PDB entry 8UAF | electron microscopy, 3.18 A resolution | chains M and N of the 18 polymer chains in the assembly

# Chain M (and N)
Name: Nucleoside triphosphate hydrolase
From: Escherichia coli
Notes: chain N of this document is another copy of the same molecule, construct and numbering; everything in this record applies to it too
UniProt: A0A822U1Y5 (A0A822U1Y5_ECOLX); residues 1-610 here = UniProt positions 1-610
Chain sequence (610 residues; row label = number of the first residue in the row):
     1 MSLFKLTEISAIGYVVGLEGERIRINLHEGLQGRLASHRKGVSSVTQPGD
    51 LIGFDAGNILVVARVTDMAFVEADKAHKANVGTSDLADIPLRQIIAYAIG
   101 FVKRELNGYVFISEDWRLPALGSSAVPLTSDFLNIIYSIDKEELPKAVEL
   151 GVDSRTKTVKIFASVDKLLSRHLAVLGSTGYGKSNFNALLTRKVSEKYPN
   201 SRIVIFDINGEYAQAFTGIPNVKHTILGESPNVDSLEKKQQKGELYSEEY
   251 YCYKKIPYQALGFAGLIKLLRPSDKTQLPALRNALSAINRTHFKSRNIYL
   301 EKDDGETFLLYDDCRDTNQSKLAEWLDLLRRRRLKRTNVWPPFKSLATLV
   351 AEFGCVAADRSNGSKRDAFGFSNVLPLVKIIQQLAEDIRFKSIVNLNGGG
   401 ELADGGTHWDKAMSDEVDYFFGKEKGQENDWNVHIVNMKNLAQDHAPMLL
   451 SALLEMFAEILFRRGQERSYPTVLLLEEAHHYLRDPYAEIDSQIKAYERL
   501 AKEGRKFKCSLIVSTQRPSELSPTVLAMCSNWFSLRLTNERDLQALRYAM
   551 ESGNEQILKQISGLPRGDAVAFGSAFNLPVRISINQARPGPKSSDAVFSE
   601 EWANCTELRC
Not modelled in the structure: 1-2, 72-88, 485-497, 606-610 (chain N: 1-2, 72-88, 485-494, 604-610)
Bound ions: Mg2+: Ser184, Glu211
Small-molecule neighbours: ADP (adenosine-5'-diphosphate): Ser178, Thr179, Gly180, Tyr181, Gly182, Lys183, Ser184, Asn185, Arg566, Gly567, Ile584, Asn585, Gln586

# How chain M and chain N interact
Pairs across the interface (62; chain M residue first):
  Arg34(M) - Ala120(N)
  Gln47(M) - Leu118(N)
  Gln47(M) - Pro119(N)
  Thr66(M) - Gly20(N)
  Asp67(M) - Leu18(N)
  Asp67(M) - Glu19(N)
  Met68(M) - Gly17(N)
  Met68(M) - Leu18(N)  hydrogen bond (backbone-backbone)
  Met68(M) - Leu121(N)  hydrophobic
  Phe70(M) - Val15(N)
  Phe70(M) - Val16(N)
  Phe70(M) - Leu121(N)  hydrophobic
  Arg155(M) - Trp116(N)
  Asp313(M) - Pro279(N)
  Arg315(M) - Arg330(N)
  Asp316(M) - Ala357(N)
  Asp316(M) - Ala358(N)
  Ala368(M) - Thr276(N)
  Phe369(M) - Lys275(N)
  Phe371(M) - Lys275(N)
  Phe371(M) - Thr276(N)
  Phe371(M) - Pro279(N)  hydrophobic
  Ser372(M) - Asp274(N)
  Ser372(M) - Lys275(N)  hydrogen bond (side chain-backbone)
  Leu375(M) - Lys275(N)
  Leu375(M) - Leu278(N)  hydrophobic
  Lys379(M) - Pro272(N)
  Lys379(M) - Leu278(N)
  Gln382(M) - Arg282(N)  hydrogen bond
  Asp387(M) - Arg499(N)  salt bridge
  Arg389(M) - Phe462(N)
  Arg389(M) - Arg499(N)
  Arg389(M) - Glu503(N)  salt bridge
  Ala442(M) - Glu503(N)
  Gln443(M) - Lys502(N)  hydrogen bond (side chain-backbone)
  Gln443(M) - Glu503(N)  hydrogen bond (backbone-side chain)
  Asp444(M) - Lys495(N)
  Gln516(M) - Glu551(N)
  Arg517(M) - Ala549(N)
  Arg517(M) - Met550(N)
  Arg517(M) - Glu551(N)  salt bridge
  Thr538(M) - Glu551(N)
  Thr538(M) - Gly553(N)
  Thr538(M) - Glu555(N)  hydrogen bond
  Asn539(M) - Met550(N)  hydrogen bond (side chain-backbone)
  Arg541(M) - Tyr548(N)
  Gly563(M) - Asp115(N)
  Pro565(M) - Glu114(N)
  Arg581(M) - Glu114(N)  salt bridge
  Ala596(M) - Lys508(N)
  Phe598(M) - Asp166(N)
  Phe598(M) - Leu169(N)
  Phe598(M) - Pro471(N)  hydrophobic
  Phe598(M) - Ser510(N)
  Ser599(M) - Asp166(N)  hydrogen bond
  Glu601(M) - Tyr470(N)
  Glu601(M) - Pro471(N)
  Glu601(M) - Lys508(N)  salt bridge
  Trp602(M) - Asn200(N)
  Trp602(M) - Pro471(N)
  Trp602(M) - Val473(N)  hydrophobic
  Cys605(M) - Asn200(N)  hydrogen bond
Interface residues without a listed pair, chain M (46 interface residues in all): Pro48, Ala69, Arg92, Thr179, Cys314, Ile388, His445, Val597, Glu600, Ala603
Interface residues without a listed pair, chain N (56 interface residues in all): Lys146, Ser170, Tyr198, Ser201, Arg202, Ser273, Asn283, Asn373, Arg463, Ser469, Ala527, Met528, Arg547, Ser552

# Overview
The interface between chain M and chain N involves 46 residues on one side and 56 on the other; the contacts
include 9 hydrogen bonds and 5 salt bridges. Polar pairs include Asp387(M)-Arg499(N), Arg389(M)-Glu503(N) and
Arg517(M)-Glu551(N). Bound to chain M: ADP.
Chain M and chain N are both Nucleoside triphosphate hydrolase (Escherichia coli); the structure, E. coli
Sir2_HerA complex (12:6) bound with NAD+, was determined by electron microscopy (same publication as 8SU9,
8SUW, 8SUB, 8SXX and 8UAE).
